PDB entry 9K41 | electron microscopy, 2.81 A resolution | chains G and J of the 10 polymer chains in the assembly

Chain G:
Name: Probable histone H2A.7
Organism: Arabidopsis thaliana
Reference sequence: Q9FJE8 (H2A7_ARATH); residues 0-149 here correspond to UniProt positions 1-150 (UniProt number = residue number + 1)
Sequence (150 residues; row label = number of the first residue in the row; numbering starts at 0):
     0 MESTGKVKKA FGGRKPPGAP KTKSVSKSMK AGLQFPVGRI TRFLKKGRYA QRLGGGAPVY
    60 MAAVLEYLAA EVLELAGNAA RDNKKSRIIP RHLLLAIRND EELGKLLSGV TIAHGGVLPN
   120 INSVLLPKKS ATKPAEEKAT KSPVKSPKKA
Disordered / not traced: 0-22, 127-149
Curated features (UniProtKB/Swiss-Prot):
  - motif: Ser145 to Lys148 (SPKK motif)
  - modified residue: Ser145 (Phosphoserine)

Chain J:
Molecule: 15.2.2 DNA
Sequence (147 nucleotides; row label = number of the first residue in the row; numbers below 1 keep their minus sign (DT-73 is residue -73)):
   -73 TTAATGCTTG TGCCTTTATT AAAGAGGAAA GTTGCGGTGG ATTAAAGCAC CATCGTGCGG
   -13 AGAATACGAT AAGGCTCTTG CTTCATTTGA AGTTATTGAC AGTTGAATCG AGCCGCTCAA
    47 TTGGTCAATT ATGGAGTCAA TAAAGGT
Disordered / not traced: -73, 73

Interface between chain G and chain J:
Residue-residue contacts (12; chain G residue first):
  Ser23(G) with DG-43(J), phosphate contact
  Val24(G) with DG-43(J), phosphate contact; DT-42(J), phosphate contact
  Ser25(G) with DG-43(J), sugar contact
  Lys26(G) with DG-43(J), hydrogen bond to the phosphate
  Gly37(G) with DA-44(J), phosphate contact; DG-43(J), phosphate contact
  Arg38(G) with DA-44(J), phosphate contact
  Arg41(G) with DA-45(J), sugar contact; DA-44(J), salt bridge to the phosphate
  Arg51(G) with DG-35(J), sugar contact
  Arg86(G) with DT-54(J), sugar contact
Interface residues without a listed pair, chain G (11 interface residues in all): Lys29, Gln50
Interface residues without a listed pair, chain J (9 interface residues in all): DT-55, DA-53, DG-37

Summary:
The interface between chain G and chain J involves 11 residues on one side and 9 on the other; the contacts
include 1 hydrogen bond and 1 salt bridge. Polar pairs include Lys26(G)-DG-43(J) and Arg41(G)-DA-44(J).
Here chain G is Probable histone H2A.7 (Arabidopsis thaliana) and chain J is 15.2.2 DNA. Entry 9K41 (Cryo-EM
structure of Arabidopsis thaliana H2A.W-nucleosome with Arabidopsis native 147bp DNA 15.2.2 (C2 symmetry)) was
determined by electron microscopy (same publication as 9K40 and 9K42).
